1BEV - chains 1 and 4 of the 4 polymer chains in the assembly; structure by X-ray diffraction, 3.00 A resolution.

== Chain 1 ==
Name: Bovine enterovirus coat proteins VP1 to VP4
Source organism: Bovine enterovirus (STRAIN VG-5-27)
UniProt: P12915 (POLG_BOVEV); residues 1-281 here correspond to UniProt positions 559-839 (UniProt number = residue number + 558)
Amino-acid sequence (281 residues; row label = number of the first residue in the row):
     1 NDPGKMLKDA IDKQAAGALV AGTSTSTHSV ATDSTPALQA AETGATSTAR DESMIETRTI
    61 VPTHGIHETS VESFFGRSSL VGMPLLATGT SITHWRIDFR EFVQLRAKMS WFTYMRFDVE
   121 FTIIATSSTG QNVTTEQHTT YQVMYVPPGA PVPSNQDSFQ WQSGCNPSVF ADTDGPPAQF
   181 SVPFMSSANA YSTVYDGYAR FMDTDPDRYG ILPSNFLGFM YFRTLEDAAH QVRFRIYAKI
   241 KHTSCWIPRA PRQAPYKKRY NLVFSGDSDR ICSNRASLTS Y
Not modelled in the structure: 1-13
Construct notes: conflict A15 (Val574 in P12915), S24 (Thr583 in P12915), H94 (Asn653 in P12915), Y237 (Cys796 in P12915)

== Chain 4 ==
Name: Bovine enterovirus coat proteins VP1 to VP4
Source organism: Bovine enterovirus (STRAIN VG-5-27)
UniProt: P12915 (POLG_BOVEV); residues 2-69 here correspond to UniProt positions 1-68 (UniProt number = residue number - 1)
Amino-acid sequence (68 residues; numbered 2 to 69; the number before each row is that of its first residue):
     2 GAQLSRNTAG SHTTQTYATG GSTINYNNIN YYSHAASAAQ NKQDFTQDPS KFTQPIADVI
    62 KETAVPLK
Not modelled in the structure: 2-22, 63-69
Construct notes: conflict Q16 (Gly in P12915)

== Chain 1 / chain 4 interface ==
Pairs across the interface (50; chain 1 residue first):
  Q14(1) - I25(4)
  Q14(1) - N26(4)
  Q14(1) - Y27(4)  hydrogen bond (backbone-backbone)
  Q14(1) - N29(4)
  Q14(1) - Q41(4)
  Q14(1) - N42(4)
  Q14(1) - K43(4)
  Q14(1) - Q44(4)
  A15(1) - N26(4)
  A15(1) - K43(4)
  A15(1) - Q44(4)
  A15(1) - D45(4)  hydrogen bond (backbone-backbone)
  A16(1) - I25(4)  hydrogen bond (backbone-backbone)
  A16(1) - K43(4)
  A16(1) - D45(4)
  G17(1) - T24(4)
  A18(1) - D45(4)
  L19(1) - S23(4)
  T43(1) - I57(4)
  A45(1) - T54(4)
  A45(1) - Q55(4)
  A45(1) - I57(4)  hydrophobic
  T46(1) - T54(4)  hydrogen bond (backbone-backbone)
  T46(1) - Q55(4)  hydrogen bond (backbone-side chain)
  T48(1) - K62(4)
  T63(1) - S23(4)
  G65(1) - S23(4)
  I66(1) - Q48(4)
  H67(1) - K43(4)
  H67(1) - Q44(4)
  H67(1) - D45(4)  salt bridge
  E72(1) - Q41(4)
  E72(1) - N42(4)  hydrogen bond (side chain-backbone)
  G76(1) - Q41(4)  hydrogen bond (backbone-side chain)
  D118(1) - A37(4)
  S181(1) - A37(4)  hydrogen bond (side chain-backbone)
  S181(1) - S38(4)
  V182(1) - A37(4)
  P183(1) - H35(4)
  P183(1) - A37(4)  hydrophobic
  K239(1) - Q41(4)
  K241(1) - A37(4)  hydrogen bond (side chain-backbone)
  K241(1) - S38(4)  hydrogen bond (side chain-backbone)
  K241(1) - A39(4)  hydrogen bond (side chain-backbone)
  H242(1) - A36(4)
  H242(1) - A37(4)
  H242(1) - A39(4)  hydrogen bond (side chain-backbone)
  H242(1) - A40(4)  hydrogen bond (side chain-backbone)
  H242(1) - N42(4)
  P248(1) - F53(4)
Other interface residues (no listed pair), chain 1 (27 interface residues in all): G44, H64, S70
Other interface residues (no listed pair), chain 4 (25 interface residues in all): P56, I61

== In short ==
Chain 1 and chain 4 form an interface of 27 and 25 residues respectively, with 13 hydrogen bonds and 1 salt
bridge. Polar pairs include H67(1)-D45(4), T46(1)-Q55(4) and E72(1)-N42(4).
Here chain 1 is Bovine enterovirus coat proteins VP1 to VP4 and chain 4 is Bovine enterovirus coat proteins
VP1 to VP4, both from Bovine enterovirus (STRAIN VG-5-27). Entry 1BEV (Bovine enterovirus vg-5-27) was
determined by X-ray diffraction.
